PDB entry 3AZ4 | X-ray diffraction, 1.62 A resolution | chain A

Chain A:
Protein: Lysozyme C
From: Gallus gallus
Notes: EC 3.2.1.17
Reference sequence: P00698 (LYSC_CHICK); residues 1-129 here correspond to UniProt positions 19-147 (UniProt number = residue number + 18)
Amino-acid sequence (129 residues; each row starts with the number of its first residue):
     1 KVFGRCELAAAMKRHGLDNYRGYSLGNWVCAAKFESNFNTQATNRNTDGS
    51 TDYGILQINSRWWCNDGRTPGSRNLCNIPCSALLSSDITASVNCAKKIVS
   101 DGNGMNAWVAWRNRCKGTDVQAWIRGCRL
Disulfides: Cys-6/Cys-127, Cys-30/Cys-115, Cys-64/Cys-80, Cys-76/Cys-94
Ion coordination: Co2+ near Asp-52 (its only coordinating residue here)
Curated features (UniProtKB/Swiss-Prot):
  - active site: Glu-35, Asp-52
  - binding site (substrate): Asp-101

Summary:
Curated annotation (UniProt) lists active-site residues Glu-35 and Asp-52 and substrate-binding residue
Asp-101.
Chain A is Lysozyme C (Gallus gallus); the structure, Crystal structure of Co/O-HEWL, was determined by X-ray
diffraction (same publication as 3AZ5, 3AZ6 and 3AZ7).
